Entry 9ESI (electron microscopy, 3.10 A resolution); this record covers chains Y and 6 of the 43 polymer chains in the assembly.

# Chain Y
Molecule: Pre-mRNA-splicing factor syf2
Source organism: Schizosaccharomyces pombe
UniProt: O59733 (SYF2_SCHPO); residues 1-229 here = UniProt positions 1-229
Amino-acid sequence (229 residues; numbered 1 to 229; the number before each row is that of its first residue):
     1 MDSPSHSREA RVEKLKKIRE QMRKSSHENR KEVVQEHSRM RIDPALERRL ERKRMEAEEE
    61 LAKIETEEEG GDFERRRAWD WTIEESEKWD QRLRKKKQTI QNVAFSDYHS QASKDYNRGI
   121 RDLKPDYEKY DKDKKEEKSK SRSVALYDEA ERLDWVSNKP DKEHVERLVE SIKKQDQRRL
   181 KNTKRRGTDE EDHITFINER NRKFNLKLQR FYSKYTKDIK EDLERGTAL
Not modelled in the structure: 1-82, 101-104, 185-229

# Chain 6
Molecule: U6snRNA
Source organism: Schizosaccharomyces pombe
Sequence (99 nucleotides; numbered 1 to 99; the number before each row is that of its first residue):
     1 GAUCUUCGGA UCACUUUGGU CAAAUUGAAA CGAUACAGAG AAGAUUAGCA UGGCCCCUGC
    61 ACAAGGAUGA CACUGCGACA UUGAGAGAAA ACCCAUUUU
Not modelled in the structure: 93-99
Ion coordination: K+: G40, G48, U68; Mg2+ site 1 near G65 (its only coordinating residue here); Mg2+ site 2 near G69 (its only coordinating residue here)

# Chain Y / chain 6 interface
Pairs across the interface (16):
  Arg92(Y) with C92(6), sugar contact
  Lys96(Y) with G83(6), phosphate contact; A84(6), salt bridge to the phosphate
  Ile100(Y) with U82(6), phosphate contact
  Tyr108(Y) with A78(6), stacking on the base
  Gln111(Y) with A80(6), phosphate contact
  Arg118(Y) with U81(6), salt bridge to the phosphate; U82(6), salt bridge to the phosphate
  Arg178(Y) with U81(6), salt bridge to the phosphate
  Arg179(Y) with A80(6), salt bridge to the phosphate
  Asn182(Y) with C79(6), hydrogen bond to the sugar; A80(6), hydrogen bond to the base; U81(6), hydrogen bond to the sugar
  Thr183(Y) with G77(6), hydrogen bond to the base; C79(6), base contact
  Lys184(Y) with G77(6), hydrogen bond to the base
Interface residues without a listed pair, chain Y (13 interface residues in all): Thr99, Asp115

# Summary
13 residues of chain Y face 9 of chain 6 across their interface, with 5 hydrogen bonds, 5 salt bridges and 1
aromatic stacking contact. Polar contacts include Asn182(Y)-A80(6), Thr183(Y)-G77(6) and Lys184(Y)-G77(6). The
K+ site is built by G40(6), G48(6) and U68(6).
Chain Y is Pre-mRNA-splicing factor syf2 and chain 6 is U6snRNA, both from Schizosaccharomyces pombe; the
structure, Structure of a B-state intermediate committed to discard (Bd-II state), was determined by electron
microscopy, deposited together with 9ESH.
